PDB entry 7NZ2 | electron microscopy, 11.00 A resolution (very low resolution: no residue pairs are listed; an interface is given only as per-side residue counts) | chains A1 and N1 of the 44 polymer chains in the assembly

[Chain A1]
Protein: Chromosome partition protein MukB
Source organism: Photorhabdus thracensis
UniProtKB: A0A0F7LRY2 (A0A0F7LRY2_9GAMM); residue numbers follow UniProt; this construct covers 1-1482
Chain sequence (1482 residues; each row starts with the number of its first residue):
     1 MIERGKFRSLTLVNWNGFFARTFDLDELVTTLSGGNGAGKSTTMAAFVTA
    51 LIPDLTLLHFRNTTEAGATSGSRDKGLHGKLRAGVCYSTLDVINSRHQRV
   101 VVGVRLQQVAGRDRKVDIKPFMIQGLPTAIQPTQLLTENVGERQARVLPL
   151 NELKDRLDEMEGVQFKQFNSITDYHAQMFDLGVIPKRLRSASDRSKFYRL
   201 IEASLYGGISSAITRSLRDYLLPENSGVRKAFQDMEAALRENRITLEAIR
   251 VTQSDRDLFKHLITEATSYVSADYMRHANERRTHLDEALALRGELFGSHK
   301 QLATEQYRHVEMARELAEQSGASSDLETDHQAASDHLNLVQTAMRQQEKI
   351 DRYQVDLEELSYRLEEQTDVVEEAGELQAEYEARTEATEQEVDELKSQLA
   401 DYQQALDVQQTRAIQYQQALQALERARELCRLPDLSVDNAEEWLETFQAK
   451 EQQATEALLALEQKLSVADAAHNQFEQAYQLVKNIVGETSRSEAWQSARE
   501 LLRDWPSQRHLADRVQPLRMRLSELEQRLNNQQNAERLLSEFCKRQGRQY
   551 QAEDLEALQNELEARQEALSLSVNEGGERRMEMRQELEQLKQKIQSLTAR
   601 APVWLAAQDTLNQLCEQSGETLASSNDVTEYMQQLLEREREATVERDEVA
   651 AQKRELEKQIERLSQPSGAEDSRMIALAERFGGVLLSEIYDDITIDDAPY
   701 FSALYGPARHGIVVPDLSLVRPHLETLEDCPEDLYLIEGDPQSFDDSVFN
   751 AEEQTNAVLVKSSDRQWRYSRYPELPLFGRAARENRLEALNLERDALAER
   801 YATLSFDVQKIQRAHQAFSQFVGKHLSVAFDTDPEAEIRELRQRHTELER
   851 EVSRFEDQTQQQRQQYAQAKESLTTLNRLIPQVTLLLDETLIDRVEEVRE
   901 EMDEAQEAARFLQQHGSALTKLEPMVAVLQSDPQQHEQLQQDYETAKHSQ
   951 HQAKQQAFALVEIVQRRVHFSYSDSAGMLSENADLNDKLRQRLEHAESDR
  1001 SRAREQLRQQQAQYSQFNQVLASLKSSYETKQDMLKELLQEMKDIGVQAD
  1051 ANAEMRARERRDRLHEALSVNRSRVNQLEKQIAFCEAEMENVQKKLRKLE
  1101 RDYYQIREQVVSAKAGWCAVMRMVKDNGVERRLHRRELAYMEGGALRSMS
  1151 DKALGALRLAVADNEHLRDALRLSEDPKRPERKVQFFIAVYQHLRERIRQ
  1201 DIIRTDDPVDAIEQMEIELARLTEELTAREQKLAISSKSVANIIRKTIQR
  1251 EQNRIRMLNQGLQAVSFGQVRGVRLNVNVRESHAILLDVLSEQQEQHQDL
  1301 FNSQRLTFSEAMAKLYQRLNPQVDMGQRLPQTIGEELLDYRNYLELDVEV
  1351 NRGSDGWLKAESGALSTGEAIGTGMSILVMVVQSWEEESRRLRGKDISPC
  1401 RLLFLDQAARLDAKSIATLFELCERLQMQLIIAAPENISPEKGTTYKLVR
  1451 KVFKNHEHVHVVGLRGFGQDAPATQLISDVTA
Unresolved in the structure: 1, 1469-1482
Differences from the reference sequence: engineered mutation Gln1407 (Glu in A0A0F7LRY2)
Small-molecule neighbours:
  - ATP, molecule 1: Asn16, Gly35, Asn36, Gly37, Ala38, Gly39, Lys40, Ser41, Thr42, Gly76, Gly79, Lys80, Asp1406, Gln1407, Arg1450
  - ATP, molecule 2: Gln1269, Arg1352, Gly1363, Ala1364, Leu1365, Ser1366, Thr1367, Gly1368, Glu1369
From the paper describing this entry:
  - mutagenesis - E1407Q: decreased catalytic activity (citing earlier work)
  - mutagenesis - S1366R, D1406A: abolished growth

[Chain N1]
Molecule: matS2 DNA 80 b, oligo FBA769
Sequence (80 nucleotides; each row starts with the number of its first residue):
     1 CTCGCCTGTAAAGTAGGCATTAGTTGTTCGTAGTGCTCGTCTGGCTCTGG
    51 ATTACCCGCCACTGTTACATTGTAACGGCA
Unresolved in the structure: 1-3

[Interface between chain A1 and chain N1]
At this resolution (11 A) residue pairs are not listed: 12 residues of chain A1 and 6 of chain N1 lie at the interface.

[Summary]
The interface between chain A1 and chain N1 involves 12 residues on one side and 6 on the other. Ligands of
chain A1: ATP. From the paper: S1366R and D1406A of chain A1 abolish growth; E1407Q of chain A1 reduces
catalytic activity.
Chain A1 is Chromosome partition protein MukB (Photorhabdus thracensis) and chain N1 is matS2 DNA 80 b, oligo
FBA769; the structure, Cryo-EM structure of the MukBEF-MatP-DNA tetrad, was determined by electron microscopy
(same publication as 7NYW, 7NYX, 7NYY, 7NYZ, 7NZ0, 7NZ3 and 7NZ4).
